8R83 - chains L and A of the 12 polymer chains in the assembly; structure by electron microscopy, 3.57 A resolution.

== Chain L (and A) ==
Protein: Ig-like domain-containing protein
From: Homo sapiens
Notes: chain A of this document is another copy of the same molecule, construct and numbering; everything in this record applies to it too
UniProt: A0A7N5JWI9 (A0A7N5JWI9_AILME); residues 229-576 here correspond to UniProt positions 106-453 (UniProt number = residue number - 123)
Amino-acid sequence (361 residues; numbered 216 to 576; the number before each row is that of its first residue):
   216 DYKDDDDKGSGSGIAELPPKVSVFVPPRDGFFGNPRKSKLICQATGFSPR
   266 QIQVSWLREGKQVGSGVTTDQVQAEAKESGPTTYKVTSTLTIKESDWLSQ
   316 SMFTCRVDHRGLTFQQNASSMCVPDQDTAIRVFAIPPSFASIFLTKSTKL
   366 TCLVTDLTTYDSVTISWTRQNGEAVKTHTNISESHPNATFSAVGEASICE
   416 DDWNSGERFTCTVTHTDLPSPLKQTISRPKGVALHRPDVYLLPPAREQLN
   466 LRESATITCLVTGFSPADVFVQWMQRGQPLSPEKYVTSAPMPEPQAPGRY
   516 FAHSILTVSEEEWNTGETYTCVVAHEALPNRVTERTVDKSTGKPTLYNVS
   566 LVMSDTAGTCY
Disordered / not traced: 216-344
Disulfide bonds: Cys367-Cys426, Cys474-Cys536
Differences from the reference sequence: expression tag (216-228)
Reported in the primary citation:
  - post-translational modification sites: Asn563
  - binding site for N-acetylglucosamine: Asn563

== Chain L / chain A interface ==
Contacting residue pairs (7; chain L residue first):
  Leu456(L) with Tyr576(A)
  Thr551(L) with Tyr576(A)
  Thr556(L) with Tyr576(A)
  Tyr562(L) with Thr571(A), hydrogen bond (side chain-backbone); Ala572(A)
  Leu566(L) with Leu566(A), hydrophobic; Met568(A), hydrophobic
Also at the interface, not in a pair above, chain L (9 interface residues in all): Arg550, Val564, Met568, Asp570
Also at the interface, not in a pair above, chain A (7 interface residues in all): Tyr562, Val564

== Overview ==
Chain L and chain A form an interface of 9 and 7 residues respectively, with 1 hydrogen bond. Its one
hydrogen-bonded contact is Tyr562(L)-Thr571(A). The paper reports a binding site for N-acetylglucosamine at
Asn563(L); a modification site at Asn563(L).
Chain L and chain A are both Ig-like domain-containing protein (Homo sapiens); the structure, pentameric
IgMFc-AIM complex global refinement, was determined by electron microscopy, deposited together with 8R84.
